Entry 7KZT (electron microscopy, 4.20 A resolution (low resolution: residue-level contacts below are approximate; hydrogen-bond / salt-bridge calls are withheld)); this record covers chains S and W of the 19 polymer chains in the assembly.

Chain S:
Name: Fanconi anemia group A protein
From: Homo sapiens
Reference sequence: O15360 (FANCA_HUMAN); residues 1-1455 here = UniProt positions 1-1455
Amino-acid sequence (1477 residues; row label = number of the first residue in the row):
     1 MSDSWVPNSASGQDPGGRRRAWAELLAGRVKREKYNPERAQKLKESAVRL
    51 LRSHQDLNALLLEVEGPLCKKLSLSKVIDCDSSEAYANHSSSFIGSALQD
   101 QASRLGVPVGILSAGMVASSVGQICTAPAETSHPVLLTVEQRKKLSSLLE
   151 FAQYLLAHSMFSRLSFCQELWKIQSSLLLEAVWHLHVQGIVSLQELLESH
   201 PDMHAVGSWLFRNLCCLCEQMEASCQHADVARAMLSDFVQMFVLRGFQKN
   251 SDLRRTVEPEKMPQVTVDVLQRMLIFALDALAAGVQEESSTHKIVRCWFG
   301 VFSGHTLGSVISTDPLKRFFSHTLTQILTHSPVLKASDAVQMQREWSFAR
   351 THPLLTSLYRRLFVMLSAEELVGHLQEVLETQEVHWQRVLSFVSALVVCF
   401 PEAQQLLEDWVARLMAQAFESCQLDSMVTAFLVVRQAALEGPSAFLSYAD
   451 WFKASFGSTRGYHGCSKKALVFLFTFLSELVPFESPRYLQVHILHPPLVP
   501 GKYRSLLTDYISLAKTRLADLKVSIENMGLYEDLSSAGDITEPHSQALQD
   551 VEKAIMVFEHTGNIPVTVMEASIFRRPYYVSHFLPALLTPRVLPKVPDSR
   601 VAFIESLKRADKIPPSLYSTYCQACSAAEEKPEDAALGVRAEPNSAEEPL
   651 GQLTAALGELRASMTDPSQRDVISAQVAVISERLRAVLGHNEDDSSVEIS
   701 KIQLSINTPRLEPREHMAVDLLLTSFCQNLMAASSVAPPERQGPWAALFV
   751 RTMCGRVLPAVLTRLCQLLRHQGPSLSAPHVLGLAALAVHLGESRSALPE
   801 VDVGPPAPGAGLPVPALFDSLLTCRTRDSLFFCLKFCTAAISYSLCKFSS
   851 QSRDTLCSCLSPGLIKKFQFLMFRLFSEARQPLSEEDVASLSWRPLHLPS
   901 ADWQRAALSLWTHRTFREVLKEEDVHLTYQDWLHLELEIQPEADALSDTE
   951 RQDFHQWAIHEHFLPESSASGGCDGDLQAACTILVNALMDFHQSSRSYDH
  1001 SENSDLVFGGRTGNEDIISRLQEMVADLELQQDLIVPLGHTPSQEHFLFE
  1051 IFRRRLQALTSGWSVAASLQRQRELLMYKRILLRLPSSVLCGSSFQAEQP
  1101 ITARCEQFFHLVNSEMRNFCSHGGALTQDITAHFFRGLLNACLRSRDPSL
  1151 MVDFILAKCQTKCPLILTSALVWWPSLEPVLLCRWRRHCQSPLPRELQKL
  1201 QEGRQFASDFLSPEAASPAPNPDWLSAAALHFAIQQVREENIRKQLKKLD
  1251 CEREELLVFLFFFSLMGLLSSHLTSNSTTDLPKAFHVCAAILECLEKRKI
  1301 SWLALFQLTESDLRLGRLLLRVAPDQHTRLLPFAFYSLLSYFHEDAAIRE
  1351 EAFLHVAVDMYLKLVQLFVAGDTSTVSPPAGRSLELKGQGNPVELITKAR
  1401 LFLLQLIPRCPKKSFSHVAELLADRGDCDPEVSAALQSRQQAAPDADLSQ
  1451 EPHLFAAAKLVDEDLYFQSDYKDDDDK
Unresolved in the structure: 1-18, 64-90, 126-138, 247-264, 440-445, 498-502, 525-541, 628-647, 691-708, 806-812, 883-896, 1034-1042, 1370-1390, 1444-1477
Construct notes: expression tag (1456-1477)
Swiss-Prot annotation at these positions:
  - motif: R18 to K34 (Nuclear localization signal)
  - modified residue: S1449 (Phosphoserine)
What the authors report for this chain:
  - disease-associated variants - R951W: abolished growth in response to mitomycin C (MMC) (citing earlier work)
  - disease-associated variants - R951W: abolished catalytic activity on FANCD2 ubiquitination (citing earlier work)
  - disease-associated variants - L845P, E936G, R1055L, R1055W: decreased growth in response to MMC (citing earlier work)

Chain W:
Name: Fanconi anemia core complex-associated protein 20
From: Homo sapiens
Amino-acid sequence (39 residues; numbered 1 to 107; 68 numbers in that range are skipped by the numbering (no residue carries them; nothing is unmodelled there); the number before each row is that of its first residue; X marks 16 residues of unknown identity (built as UNK)):
     1 XXXXXXXXX
    73 EPTEVFTVGPKTFSWTPFPPDLW
   101 XXXXXXX

Chain S / chain W interface:
Pairs across the interface - 32 pairs, chain S then chain W:
  R661(S) - F78(W)
  R661(S) - T79(W)
  M664(S) - V80(W)
  T665(S) - V80(W)
  L711(S) - L94(W)
  H716(S) - P92(W)
  D720(S) - F90(W)
  L723(S) - F90(W)
  T724(S) - W87(W)
  T724(S) - F90(W)
  C727(S) - W87(W)
  Q728(S) - V77(W)
  Q728(S) - W87(W)
  M731(S) - F85(W)
  M731(S) - W87(W)
  A732(S) - T79(W)
  A732(S) - F85(W)
  S735(S) - K83(W)
  S735(S) - F85(W)
  V736(S) - V80(W)
  R764(S) - F90(W)
  R764(S) - P92(W)
  Q767(S) - W95(W)
  L768(S) - F90(W)
  Q772(S) - P91(W)
  Q772(S) - P92(W)
  Q772(S) - W95(W)
  H780(S) - W87(W)
  H780(S) - T88(W)
  H780(S) - F90(W)
  E1002(S) - W95(W)
  N1003(S) - W95(W)
Also at the interface, not in a pair above, chain S (35 interface residues in all): A662, P709, R710, P759, T763, C766, H771, P799, E800, V801, D802, V803, H1000, D1005
Also at the interface, not in a pair above, chain W (17 interface residues in all): E76, S86, P89, D93

In short:
35 residues of chain S and 17 residues of chain W are in contact. From the paper: L845P, E936G and R1055L of
chain S, among others, reduce growth in response to MMC; R951W of chain S abolishes growth in response to
mitomycin C (MMC).
Here chain S is Fanconi anemia group A protein and chain W is Fanconi anemia core complex-associated protein
20, both from Homo sapiens. Entry 7KZT (Structure of the human fanconi anaemia Core-UBE2T-ID-DNA complex in
intermediate state) was determined by electron microscopy (same publication as 7KZP, 7KZQ, 7KZR, 7KZS and
7KZV).
